PDB entry 7VCI | electron microscopy, 8.10 A resolution (very low resolution: no residue pairs are listed; an interface is given only as per-side residue counts) | chains D and T of the 21 polymer chains in the assembly

[Chain D]
Name: Nup160
From: Xenopus laevis
Sequence (1439 residues; numbered 1 to 1439; the number before each row is that of its first residue):
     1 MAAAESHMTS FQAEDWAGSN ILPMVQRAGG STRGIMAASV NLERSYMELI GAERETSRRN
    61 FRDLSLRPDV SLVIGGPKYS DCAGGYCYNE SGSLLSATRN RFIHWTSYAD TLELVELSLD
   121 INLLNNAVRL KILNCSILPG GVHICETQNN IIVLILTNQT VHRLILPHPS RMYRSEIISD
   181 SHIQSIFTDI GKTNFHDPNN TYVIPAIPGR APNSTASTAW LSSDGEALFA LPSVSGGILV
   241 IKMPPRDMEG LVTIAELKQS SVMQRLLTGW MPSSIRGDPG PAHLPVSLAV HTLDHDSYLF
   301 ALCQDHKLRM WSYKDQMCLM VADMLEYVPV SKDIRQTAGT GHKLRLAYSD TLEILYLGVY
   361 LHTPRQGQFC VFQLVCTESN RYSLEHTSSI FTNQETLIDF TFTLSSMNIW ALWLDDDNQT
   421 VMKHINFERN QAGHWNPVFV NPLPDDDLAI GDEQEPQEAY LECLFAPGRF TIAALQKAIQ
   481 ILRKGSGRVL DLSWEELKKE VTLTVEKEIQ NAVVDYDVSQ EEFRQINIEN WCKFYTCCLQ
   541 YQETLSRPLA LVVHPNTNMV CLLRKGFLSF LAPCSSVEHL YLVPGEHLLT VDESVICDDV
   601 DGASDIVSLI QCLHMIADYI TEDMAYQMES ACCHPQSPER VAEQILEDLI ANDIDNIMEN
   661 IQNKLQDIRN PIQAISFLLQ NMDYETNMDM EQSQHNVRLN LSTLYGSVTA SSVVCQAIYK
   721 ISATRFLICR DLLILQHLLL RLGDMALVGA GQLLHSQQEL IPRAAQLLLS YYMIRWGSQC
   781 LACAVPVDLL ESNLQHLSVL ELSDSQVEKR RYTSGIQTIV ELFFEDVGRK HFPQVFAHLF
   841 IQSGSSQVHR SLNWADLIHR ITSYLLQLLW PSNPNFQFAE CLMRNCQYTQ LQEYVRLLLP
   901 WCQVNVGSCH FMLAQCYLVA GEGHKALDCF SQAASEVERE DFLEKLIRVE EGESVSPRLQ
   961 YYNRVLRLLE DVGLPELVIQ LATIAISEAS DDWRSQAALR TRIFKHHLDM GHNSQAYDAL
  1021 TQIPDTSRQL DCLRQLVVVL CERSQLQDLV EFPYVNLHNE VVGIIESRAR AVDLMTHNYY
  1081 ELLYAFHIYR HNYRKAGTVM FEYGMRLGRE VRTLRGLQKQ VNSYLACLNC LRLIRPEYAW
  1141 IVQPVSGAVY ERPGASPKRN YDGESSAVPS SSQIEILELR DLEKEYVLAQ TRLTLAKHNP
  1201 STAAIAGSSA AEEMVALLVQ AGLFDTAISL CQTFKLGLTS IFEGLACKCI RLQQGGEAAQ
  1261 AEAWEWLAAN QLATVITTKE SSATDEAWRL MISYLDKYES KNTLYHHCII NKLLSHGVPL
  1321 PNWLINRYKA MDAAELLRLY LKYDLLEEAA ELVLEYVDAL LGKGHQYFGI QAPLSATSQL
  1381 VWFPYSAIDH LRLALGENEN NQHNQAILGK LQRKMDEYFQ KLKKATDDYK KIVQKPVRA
Not modelled in the structure: 1-38, 1433-1439

[Chain T]
Name: Protein ELYS
From: Xenopus laevis
Reference sequence: Q5U249 (ELYS_XENLA); residue numbers follow UniProt; this construct covers 1-2408
Sequence (2408 residues; each row starts with the number of its first residue):
     1 MQNLEAQVTG SLVAFPDVTQ KALKEDEINL DSVLRGKFST GRTSLAWLAC GPQLEITNSV
    61 TGERISAYHF SGLTERPPVV VAVKEFTWQK KTGLLVGLVE AEGSVLCLYD IGISKVVKAV
   121 VLPGSVTAVE PIINHGGASA STQHLHQSLR WFFGVTAVVT DVGHVLLIDL CLDEVSSNQD
   181 ELDASDLEVM SVIPTKIPKL REAATRERRH LCLQLAAPTG TTVSCLSYIS RTNQLAVGYS
   241 DGYFSLWNMK TLRRDYHVQI EGGRVPVCAV AFQEPENDPR NCCYLWAVQS SESGGDVSLH
   301 LLQLAFSDRK CLASGQIMYE LLEYCEERYS LDLSGSTLSL RGQSNNTKLL GCQTIEKFRV
   361 HGEREDGVHE VTSPDTSVSV FSWQVNTYGQ GKPSVYLGVF DINRWYQAQM PDSLRSGQFL
   421 RNCSYFAFWS LEAVVNITTQ DIIFDILVHE RSLSRGIPPS YPPPEQFYYP STYNFDATCL
   481 LNSGLIHFAC TGFQKETLHF LKKSGSSLNE AIPDGYNRCL AAGLLAPKFT DVQASSLSQE
   541 EQLQAILAAA VETSSLGLLT SCIKRWTAEE QPRSAANLRF VLEWTWKKVT LTKQEFDRLC
   601 FRLFDGSCNF IDPHTLQSLQ QCHLYFSNLT AVLNCFIAQA KEVTQQGAVD LTNKQSVTRL
   661 LTLYASVVLW FCRSGMLPDS SDETVQLTRP FYNYQVIQQY YSDQRKKLER LARGKWDTSS
   721 LMIDGLINQF GDRIQQLWSR DDNGTGKYPP ANLHALLDVY LLENADEMSK HAITIYFLLD
   781 IMYSFPDKPD SSIESFPTAF FVPGSLIKLI QGFWLLDHND YQNSVDCILN PASSRVMSWQ
   841 HSQIIENLLC HGDSRQALRY LQVMKPVATT SKEVKLHMTV LLANRSILEA WNLQRLHSSR
   901 LNVEELLKHM YEMCQEMGLI EELLKLTFTD FEQGYLHKFL QTTGVQNQEL LLVHHLQRAN
   961 YISALQLNQS LKTNHLNDCD RRLRERSGAR NAILDQYGKI LPRVQRTLAS ERAKPYSLPS
  1021 LVWREVARPK PLSTTAKQAA PGSIITKANF ICNVLSKIKE VSTANEKREE YSPYQSMVSE
  1081 EPTAPPLQDI DVPDAFFGTP INKSRRVSRL LDSVVHPVLM EPTPLTSSDT DNNQTPHKSP
  1141 LLKTSSPLHS SLRRIAHMRS FAKASEFSLL ETPLVVRKAK ALAANTASSG YTSITPQSIL
  1201 RSSVRTTPLV SPSVSPGRSL TPPLRPKETK ISFMELSFTR HAKAAHSSEG NLLAISPVLR
  1261 SSPDAVWSVK GKVASFTQNT PVKKLDEIDA SSSGIQEESQ DEMEVSKEIS NISVRSEQAS
  1321 LEYHDAPTPE DLENDEISGT TNSQPQVNEV HHQMEDGQLT EKPAELALTE MQEEFIDSEE
  1381 REIEYISAPL NGPNALECMT AVPDIYLEDA SQCILETPEG SSVSVTGEQE CVSSAKDSES
  1441 VISIHDSDDA HSNLSENDQD SEEIEENNLR VPTTVTRCEE FDLIETKDLE VELEEADSEK
  1501 TNYKDIYPDA TVQLGFTVES IEQRYTCELA DRRETPSETD EIEGEHFETE NNFSLVLEGD
  1561 VTEEEILEPS SSKTDLELTR PPIAHQKLIS ENRENIENCE TTEKIPANMS PLVDSDHESK
  1621 TLETLPSEAD LSVAEKVLKG TEEKDVPPEV HSEVVLESKL VGNAMMSLDS SESQEVIISQ
  1681 YDNVISIEKL EMTQEKMYGE KTEQINEGQV SPNRDQSTLV KPLTPRRSIR KSSKPADSST
  1741 DIIGNITLPT TPKRGLKKAK ENVDTLKNSI SVVPEEELTL GTRRITRKAT LTALDNPEPL
  1801 QIKEPPSGED LQVQPSTPTR GRRGKVITSD DLKEPPSGED LQVQPSTPTR GRRGRVITSD
  1861 DLREPPPGED LQVQPSTPTR GRRGRVITSD DIKESPSVED LQVQPSTPTR GRRGKVITSD
  1921 DIKEPPSVED LQVQPSTPTR GRKGKVITSD DIKEPLSGED LQVQPSTPTR GRKGKVITSD
  1981 DIKEPLSEEV LQEQPSTPTR GRRGRVITSD GKGYECVEEK NALPLTPTRI TRSKNILEPE
  2041 KGISQIEPEK GISQIEPDKG LSQIEDTGET EHEVVTPRRG RRGKRVVNEL VKHFERNSSQ
  2101 PNIKADTSPP VSPKKVSLRW TRTRSENQRI NATEEQASKI QEDLSDTPRK RYKKSSNKMG
  2161 FEETTDTVTE GAIVEDVQES LIISHLGKNP NTSIVRSARK TALPPVTEDH SEQPLLPPES
  2221 HSKVHSSLAI ADEENKTNTR TRSGNKSSVD VSAITFEFST PKARTKKTAK GSAVPTELIP
  2281 STQYVFSPPS TRTRRATRAN VSEAVIEPQL QFQESCEIAE TEVPEVPASK PRGRPPKHKA
  2341 KAVTRVLKKP SWSTPPVEIK LISPPESPAV SETNTKTDST EAKGAEKISV RRTRRRIIAK
  2401 PVTRRKMR
Not modelled in the structure: 1014-2408
Swiss-Prot annotation at these positions:
  - DNA-binding region: Ser-2329 to Lys-2341 (A.T hook)
  - mutagenesis: Arg-2332 to Arg-2334 (Impairs the ability of the C-terminal fragment to block nuclear pore assembly)

[How chain D and chain T interact]
At this resolution (8 A) residue pairs are not listed: 108 residues of chain D and 102 of chain T lie at the interface.

[In short]
108 residues of chain D face 102 of chain T across their interface. Curated annotation (UniProt) lists a
DNA-binding region and 3 mutagenesis sites on chain T.
Here chain D is Nup160 and chain T is Protein ELYS, both from Xenopus laevis. Entry 7VCI (Structure of Xenopus
laevis NPC nuclear ring asymmetric unit) was determined by electron microscopy, deposited together with 7VOP.
